Entry 3O1C (X-ray diffraction, 1.08 A resolution); this record covers chain A.

[Chain A]
Protein: Histidine triad nucleotide-binding protein 1
From: Oryctolagus cuniculus
Notes: EC 3.-.-.-
UniProt: P80912 (HINT1_RABIT); residue numbers follow UniProt; this construct covers 1-126
Sequence (126 residues; numbered 1 to 126; the number before each row is that of its first residue):
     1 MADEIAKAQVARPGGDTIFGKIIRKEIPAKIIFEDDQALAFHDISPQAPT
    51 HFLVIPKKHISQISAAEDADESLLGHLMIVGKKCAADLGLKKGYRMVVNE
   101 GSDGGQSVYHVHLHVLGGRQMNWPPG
Unresolved in the structure: 1-11
Sequence notes: engineered mutation A38 (Cys in P80912)
Swiss-Prot annotation at these positions:
  - motif: H110 to H114 (Histidine triad motif)
  - active site: H112 (Tele-AMP-histidine intermediate)
  - binding site (AMP): D43, I44, N99, G105 to S107, H112 to H114
  - modified residue: A2 (N-acetylalanine), K21 (N6-acetyllysine), K30 (N6-acetyllysine), S45 (Phosphoserine), S72 (Phosphoserine)
  - mutagenesis: C84 (C84A: No effect on its ability to convert adenosine 5'-O-phosphorothioate into 5'-O-monophosphate), S107 (S107A: No effect on its ability to convert adenosine 5'-O-phosphorothioate into 5'-O-monophosphate), H114 (H114D: Nearly abolishes its ability to convert adenosine 5'-O-phosphorothioate into 5'-O-monophosphate)
Metal / ion sites: Na+ near Q120 (its only coordinating residue here)
Small-molecule neighbours: adenosine (ADN): I18, F19, I22, I27, P28, F41, H42, D43, I44, S45, H51, L53, S107, V108, H112, H114

[In short]
Ligands of chain A: adenosine. From UniProt: active-site residue H112, 9 AMP-binding residues and 3
mutagenesis sites.
Chain A is Histidine triad nucleotide-binding protein 1 (Oryctolagus cuniculus); the structure, High
resolution crystal structure of histidine triad nucleotide-binding protein 1 (Hint1) C38A mutant from rabbit
complexed ..., was determined by X-ray diffraction, deposited together with 3O1X and 3O1Z.
